8ZBA - chains B and a of the 4 polymer chains in the assembly; structure by electron microscopy, 3.57 A resolution.

== Chain B (and a) ==
Name: Non-structural protein 1
Source organism: Yellow fever virus 17D
Notes: chain a of this document is another copy of the same molecule, construct and numbering; everything in this record applies to it too
Reference sequence: P03314 (POLG_YEFV1); residues 1-352 here correspond to UniProt positions 779-1130 (UniProt number = residue number + 778)
Amino-acid sequence (358 residues; numbered 1 to 358; the number before each row is that of its first residue):
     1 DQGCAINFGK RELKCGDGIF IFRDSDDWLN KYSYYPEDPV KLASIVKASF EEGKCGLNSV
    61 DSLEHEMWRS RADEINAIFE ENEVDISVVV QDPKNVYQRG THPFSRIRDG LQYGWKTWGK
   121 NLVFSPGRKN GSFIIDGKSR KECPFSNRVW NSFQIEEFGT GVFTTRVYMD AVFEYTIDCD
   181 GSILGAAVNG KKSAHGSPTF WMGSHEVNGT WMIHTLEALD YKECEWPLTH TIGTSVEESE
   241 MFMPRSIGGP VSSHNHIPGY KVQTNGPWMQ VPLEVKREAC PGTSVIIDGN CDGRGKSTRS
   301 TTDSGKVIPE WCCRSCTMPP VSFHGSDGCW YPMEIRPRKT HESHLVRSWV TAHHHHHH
Not modelled in the structure: 109-128, 338-358 (chain a: 109-128, 160-164, 339-345, 352-358)
Cystine bridges: C4-C15, C55-C143, C179-C224, C280-C329, C291-C312, C313-C316
Sequence notes: expression tag (353-358)
Curated features (UniProtKB/Swiss-Prot):
  - site: A352 (Cleavage)
  - glycosylation (N-linked (GlcNAc...) asparagine): N130, N208
From the paper describing this entry:
  - self-association interface (contacts with another copy of this molecule); pairs are residue here / residue on that copy: V162-F8

== How chain B and chain a interact ==
Pairs across the interface (7):
  I6(B) - I6(a)  hydrophobic
  I6(B) - F8(a)  hydrophobic
  F8(B) - I6(a)  hydrophobic
  F8(B) - F8(a)  hydrophobic
  F8(B) - R11(a)
  F8(B) - E12(a)
  R11(B) - F8(a)
Other interface residues (no listed pair), chain B (4 interface residues in all): F163
Other interface residues (no listed pair), chain a (6 interface residues in all): N7, G16

== In short ==
Chain B and chain a form an interface of 4 and 6 residues respectively. From the paper: a self-association
interface involving V162(B).
Both chains are Non-structural protein 1 (Yellow fever virus 17D). Entry 8ZBA (CryoEM structure of
non-structural protein 1 tetramer from Yellow Fever Virus) was determined by electron microscopy together with
8ZB9 from the same study.
